PDB entry 7LL9 | X-ray diffraction, 2.90 A resolution | chains E and F of the 8 polymer chains in the assembly

Chain E (and F):
Molecule: Isoform L-VEGF189 of Vascular endothelial growth factor A
Source organism: Homo sapiens
Notes: chain F of this document is another copy of the same molecule, construct and numbering; everything in this record applies to it too
UniProtKB: P15692 (VEGFA_HUMAN), isoform P15692-13; residues 34-135 here correspond to UniProt positions 214-315 (UniProt number = residue number + 180)
Amino-acid sequence (103 residues; numbered 33 to 135; the number before each row is that of its first residue):
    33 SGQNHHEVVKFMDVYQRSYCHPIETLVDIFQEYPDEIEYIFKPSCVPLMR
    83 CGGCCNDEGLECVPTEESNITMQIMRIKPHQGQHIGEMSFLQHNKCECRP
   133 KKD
Unresolved in the structure: 33-38, 135 (chain F: 33-36, 135)
Disulfide bonds: Cys52-Cys94, Cys83-Cys128, Cys87-Cys130
Differences from the reference sequence: expression tag (33)
Curated features (UniProtKB/Swiss-Prot):
  - glycosylation: Asn101 (N-linked (GlcNAc...) asparagine)

How chain E and chain F interact:
Residue-residue contacts (62; chain E residue first):
  Val40(E) - Thr103(F)
  Val40(E) - Gln105(F)
  Val40(E) - Glu119(F)
  Val41(E) - Thr103(F)  hydrogen bond (backbone-backbone)
  Val41(E) - Met104(F)  hydrophobic
  Val41(E) - Gln105(F)  hydrogen bond (backbone-backbone)
  Lys42(E) - Gln105(F)
  Phe43(E) - Lys74(F)
  Phe43(E) - Gln105(F)  hydrogen bond (backbone-side chain)
  Phe43(E) - Met107(F)
  Phe43(E) - Ile117(F)  hydrophobic
  Val46(E) - Pro75(F)  hydrophobic
  Val46(E) - Met104(F)  hydrophobic
  Val46(E) - Gln105(F)
  Tyr47(E) - Pro75(F)  hydrophobic
  Arg49(E) - Glu56(F)  salt bridge
  Arg49(E) - Pro79(F)
  Ser50(E) - Pro75(F)
  Ser50(E) - Cys77(F)
  Ile55(E) - Glu56(F)
  Ile55(E) - Leu58(F)  hydrophobic
  Glu56(E) - Arg49(F)  salt bridge
  Glu56(E) - Ile55(F)
  Leu58(E) - Ile55(F)  hydrophobic
  Leu58(E) - Gly84(F)
  Leu58(E) - Gly85(F)
  Lys74(E) - Phe43(F)
  Lys74(E) - Tyr47(F)  hydrogen bond
  Lys74(E) - Asn88(F)  hydrogen bond (side chain-backbone)
  Pro75(E) - Val46(F)  hydrophobic
  Pro75(E) - Tyr47(F)  hydrophobic
  Pro75(E) - Ser50(F)
  Pro75(E) - Cys86(F)  hydrophobic
  Ser76(E) - Cys86(F)
  Ser76(E) - Cys87(F)  hydrogen bond (side chain-backbone)
  Cys77(E) - Ser50(F)  hydrogen bond (backbone-side chain)
  Cys77(E) - Gly85(F)
  Cys77(E) - Cys86(F)  hydrogen bond (side chain-backbone)
  Pro79(E) - Arg49(F)
  Gly84(E) - Leu58(F)
  Gly85(E) - Leu58(F)
  Gly85(E) - Cys77(F)
  Cys86(E) - Pro75(F)  hydrophobic
  Cys86(E) - Ser76(F)
  Cys86(E) - Cys77(F)  hydrogen bond (backbone-side chain)
  Cys87(E) - Ser76(F)
  Asn88(E) - Lys74(F)  hydrogen bond (backbone-side chain)
  Glu90(E) - Ile72(F)
  Glu90(E) - Phe73(F)
  Glu90(E) - Ser76(F)
  Ile102(E) - His38(F)
  Ile102(E) - Val41(F)  hydrophobic
  Thr103(E) - Val40(F)
  Thr103(E) - Val41(F)  hydrogen bond (backbone-backbone)
  Met104(E) - Val41(F)
  Gln105(E) - Val40(F)
  Gln105(E) - Val41(F)  hydrogen bond (backbone-backbone)
  Gln105(E) - Lys42(F)
  Gln105(E) - Phe43(F)  hydrogen bond (side chain-backbone)
  Met107(E) - Phe43(F)
  Ile117(E) - Phe43(F)  hydrophobic
  Glu119(E) - Val40(F)
Interface residues without a listed pair, chain E (33 interface residues in all): Glu39, His53, Val78, Ile106
Interface residues without a listed pair, chain F (35 interface residues in all): Glu39, His53, Val78, Ile102, Ile106

In short:
33 residues of chain E face 35 of chain F across their interface, with 13 hydrogen bonds and 2 salt bridges.
Polar pairs include Arg49(E)-Glu56(F), Phe43(E)-Gln105(F) and Lys74(E)-Tyr47(F).
Chain E and chain F are both Isoform L-VEGF189 of Vascular endothelial growth factor A (Homo sapiens); the
structure, D-Protein RFX-V2 Bound to the VEGFR1 Domain 3 Site on VEGF-A, was determined by X-ray diffraction
together with 7LL8 from the same study.
